6ZYW - chains N and O of the 19 polymer chains in the assembly; structure by electron microscopy, 8.78 A resolution (very low resolution: no residue pairs are listed; an interface is given only as per-side residue counts).

== Chain N ==
Name: Dynein light chain 2A
From: Tetrahymena thermophila SB210
UniProtKB: Q1HGH8 (Q1HGH8_TETTH); residue numbers follow UniProt; this construct covers 1-132
Amino-acid sequence (132 residues; each row starts with the number of its first residue):
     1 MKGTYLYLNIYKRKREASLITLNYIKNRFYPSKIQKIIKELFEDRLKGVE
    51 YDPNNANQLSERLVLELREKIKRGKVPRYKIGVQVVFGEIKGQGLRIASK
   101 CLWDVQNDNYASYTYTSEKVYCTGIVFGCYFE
Disordered / not traced: 1-23

== Chain O ==
Name: Dynein light chain tctex-type 1 protein
From: Tetrahymena thermophila SB210
UniProtKB: A4VEB3 (A4VEB3_TETTS); numbering as in UniProt (aligned over 1-117)
Amino-acid sequence (117 residues; each row starts with the number of its first residue):
     1 MGDTDKEYISEEVQKAIDDSVKQVFGIKDDSSQVTITYNKDKVNLWTQQI
    51 IDYTIRGLNKLGKHFKYCVTAILQQTNHAGISVQITAYQDTNTDGSLIQC
   101 YEINDIYAIVSVFAMAV
Disordered / not traced: 1-6

== Interface between chain N and chain O ==
At this resolution (9 A) residue pairs are not listed: 20 residues of chain N and 19 of chain O lie at the interface.

== In short ==
20 residues of chain N face 19 of chain O across their interface.
Here chain N is Dynein light chain 2A and chain O is Dynein light chain tctex-type 1 protein, both from
Tetrahymena thermophila SB210. Entry 6ZYW (Outer Dynein Arm-Shulin complex - overall structure (Tetrahymena
thermophila)) was determined by electron microscopy (same publication as 6ZYY and 6ZYX).
